PDB entry 6IDA | X-ray diffraction, 3.10 A resolution | chains A and B

== Chain A ==
Molecule: Hemagglutinin HA1 chain
Organism: Influenza A virus
UniProtKB: R4NN21 (R4NN21_9INFA); residues 1-321 here correspond to UniProt positions 19-339 (UniProt number = residue number + 18)
Chain sequence (321 residues; row label = number of the first residue in the row):
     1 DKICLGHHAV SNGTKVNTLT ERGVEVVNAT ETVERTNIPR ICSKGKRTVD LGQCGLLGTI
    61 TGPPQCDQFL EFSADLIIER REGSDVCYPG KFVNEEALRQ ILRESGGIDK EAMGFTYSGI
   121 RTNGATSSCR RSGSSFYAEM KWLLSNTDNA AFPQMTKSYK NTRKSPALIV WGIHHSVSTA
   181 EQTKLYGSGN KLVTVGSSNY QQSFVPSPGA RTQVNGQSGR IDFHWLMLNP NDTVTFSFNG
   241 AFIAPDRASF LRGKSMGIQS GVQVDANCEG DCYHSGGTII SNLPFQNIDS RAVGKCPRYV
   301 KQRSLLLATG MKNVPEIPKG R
Unresolved in the structure: 1-2, 317-321
Differences from the reference sequence: engineered mutation Ser128 (Ala146 in R4NN21), Thr212 (Pro230 in R4NN21), Gln217 (Leu235 in R4NN21)
Disulfides: Cys42-Cys268, Cys54-Cys66, Cys87-Cys129, Cys272-Cys296
Covalently attached groups: N-acetylglucosamine (NAG) linked to Asn28, Asn231

== Chain B ==
Molecule: Hemagglutinin HA2 chain
Organism: Influenza A virus
UniProtKB: R4NN21 (R4NN21_9INFA); residues 322-498 here correspond to UniProt positions 340-516 (UniProt number = residue number + 18)
Chain sequence (177 residues; row label = number of the first residue in the row):
   322 GLFGAIAGFI ENGWEGLIDG WYGFRHQNAQ GEGTAADYKS TQSAIDQITG KLNRLIEKTN
   382 QQFELIDNEF NEVEKQIGNV INWTRDSITE VWSYNAELLV AMENQHTIDL ADSEMDKLYE
   442 RVKRQLRENA EEDGTGCFEI FHKCDDDCMA SIRNNTYDHS KYREEAMQNR IQIDPVK
Unresolved in the structure: 322-327, 491-498
Disulfides: Cys465-Cys469
Covalently attached groups: N-acetylglucosamine (NAG) linked to Asn403

== How chain A and chain B interact ==
Disulfides between the chains: Cys4(A)-Cys458(B)
Residue-residue contacts (121):
  Ile3(A) - Phe345(B)  hydrophobic
  Ile3(A) - His347(B)
  Ile3(A) - Cys458(B)
  Ile3(A) - Phe459(B)  hydrogen bond (backbone-backbone)
  Ile3(A) - Met470(B)  hydrophobic
  Cys4(A) - Phe345(B)
  Cys4(A) - Arg346(B)  hydrogen bond (backbone-backbone)
  Cys4(A) - Gly457(B)
  Cys4(A) - Cys458(B)  disulfide
  Leu5(A) - Trp335(B)
  Leu5(A) - Gly344(B)
  Leu5(A) - Met436(B)
  Leu5(A) - Leu439(B)  hydrophobic
  Leu5(A) - Tyr440(B)  hydrophobic
  Leu5(A) - Gly457(B)  hydrogen bond (backbone-backbone)
  Gly6(A) - Trp335(B)
  Gly6(A) - Tyr343(B)
  Gly6(A) - Gly344(B)  hydrogen bond (backbone-backbone)
  Gly6(A) - Met436(B)
  His7(A) - Ala328(B)
  His7(A) - Ile331(B)
  His7(A) - Asn333(B)
  His7(A) - Gly334(B)
  His7(A) - Trp335(B)  hydrogen bond (backbone-backbone)
  His7(A) - Trp342(B)
  His8(A) - Trp335(B)
  His8(A) - Leu338(B)
  His8(A) - Gly341(B)
  His8(A) - Trp342(B)  hydrogen bond (backbone-backbone)
  Ala9(A) - Gly334(B)
  Ala9(A) - Trp335(B)
  Ala9(A) - Glu336(B)
  Val16(A) - Asn425(B)
  Asn17(A) - Ala422(B)
  Asn17(A) - Asn425(B)  hydrogen bond (backbone-side chain)
  Thr18(A) - Ala422(B)
  Thr18(A) - Asn425(B)
  Thr18(A) - Gln426(B)  hydrogen bond
  Leu19(A) - Ala422(B)  hydrophobic
  Leu19(A) - Met423(B)
  Leu19(A) - Gln426(B)  hydrogen bond (backbone-side chain)
  Thr20(A) - Gln426(B)  hydrogen bond (backbone-side chain)
  Val24(A) - Ile429(B)  hydrophobic
  Thr32(A) - Val421(B)
  Arg80(A) - Phe391(B)
  Arg81(A) - Phe391(B)
  Glu95(A) - Asn392(B)  hydrogen bond
  Glu96(A) - Asp388(B)
  Glu96(A) - Asn389(B)  hydrogen bond
  Glu96(A) - Val394(B)
  Arg99(A) - Asn389(B)
  Gln100(A) - Ile387(B)  hydrogen bond (side chain-backbone)
  Arg103(A) - Asn389(B)
  Lys254(A) - Gln383(B)
  Met256(A) - Gln383(B)
  Met256(A) - Glu385(B)
  Gly257(A) - Leu386(B)
  Gln259(A) - Asn389(B)  hydrogen bond
  Gln259(A) - Glu390(B)  hydrogen bond (side chain-backbone)
  Gln259(A) - Phe391(B)
  Ser275(A) - Glu390(B)  hydrogen bond
  Asn282(A) - Ile377(B)
  Asn282(A) - Glu378(B)  hydrogen bond (backbone-backbone)
  Asn282(A) - Lys379(B)
  Pro284(A) - Leu376(B)
  Phe285(A) - Ala417(B)  hydrophobic
  Phe285(A) - Leu420(B)  hydrophobic
  Ser290(A) - Arg406(B)
  Arg291(A) - Leu386(B)
  Arg291(A) - Asp388(B)  salt bridge
  Arg291(A) - Asn389(B)
  Arg291(A) - Glu390(B)  salt bridge
  Arg291(A) - Arg406(B)
  Val293(A) - Phe384(B)
  Val293(A) - Glu385(B)
  Val293(A) - Leu386(B)
  Gly294(A) - Gln382(B)
  Gly294(A) - Gln383(B)
  Gly294(A) - Phe384(B)  hydrogen bond (backbone-backbone)
  Lys295(A) - Thr380(B)
  Lys295(A) - Asn381(B)
  Lys295(A) - Gln382(B)
  Lys295(A) - Gln383(B)
  Cys296(A) - Thr380(B)
  Arg298(A) - Thr380(B)
  Arg298(A) - Trp413(B)
  Tyr299(A) - Thr410(B)
  Tyr299(A) - Trp413(B)
  Val300(A) - Trp413(B)
  Val300(A) - Ser414(B)
  Lys301(A) - Thr410(B)
  Lys301(A) - Glu411(B)
  Lys301(A) - Ser414(B)  hydrogen bond (backbone-side chain)
  Gln302(A) - Ser414(B)  hydrogen bond (side chain-backbone)
  Gln302(A) - Glu418(B)  hydrogen bond
  Leu305(A) - Ala417(B)  hydrophobic
  Leu305(A) - Glu418(B)
  Leu305(A) - Val421(B)  hydrophobic
  Leu306(A) - Val421(B)
  Leu306(A) - Asn425(B)  hydrogen bond (backbone-side chain)
  Leu307(A) - Leu373(B)  hydrophobic
  Leu307(A) - Leu376(B)  hydrophobic
  Leu307(A) - Glu424(B)
  Leu307(A) - Asn425(B)
  Ala308(A) - Asn425(B)  hydrogen bond (backbone-side chain)
  Ala308(A) - Thr428(B)
  Thr309(A) - Trp342(B)
  Thr309(A) - Ile369(B)
  Thr309(A) - Leu373(B)
  Gly310(A) - Trp342(B)
  Gly310(A) - Thr428(B)
  Met311(A) - Trp342(B)  hydrophobic
  Met311(A) - Tyr343(B)  hydrophobic
  Met311(A) - Ala432(B)  hydrophobic
  Val314(A) - Glu332(B)
  Val314(A) - Asn333(B)
  Val314(A) - Gly334(B)  hydrogen bond (backbone-backbone)
  Pro315(A) - Asn333(B)
  Pro315(A) - Glu336(B)
  Glu316(A) - Asn333(B)
  Glu316(A) - Glu336(B)  hydrogen bond (backbone-side chain)
Interface residues without a listed pair, chain A (61 interface residues in all): Val10, Ser11, Val26, Glu79, Glu104, Ser255, Ile258, Ser260, Ser281, Leu283, Lys312
Interface residues without a listed pair, chain B (63 interface residues in all): Leu419, Val443, Ile461, Ile473

== Summary ==
Chain A and chain B form an interface of 61 and 63 residues respectively, with 1 disulfide bond, 25 hydrogen
bonds and 2 salt bridges. Polar contacts include Arg291(A)-Asp388(B), Arg291(A)-Glu390(B) and
Asn17(A)-Asn425(B). N-acetylglucosamine is covalently linked to Asn28(A) and Asn231(A). Covalently linked
N-acetylglucosamine: at Asn403(B).
Chain A is Hemagglutinin HA1 chain and chain B is Hemagglutinin HA2 chain, both from Influenza A virus; the
structure, Crystal structure of H7 hemagglutinin mutant H7-SVTQ ( A138S, P221T, L226Q) from the influenza
virus A/Anhui/1/2013 ..., was determined by X-ray diffraction together with 6ICW, 6ICX, 6ICY, 6ID2, 6ID3, 6ID5
and 4 further entries from the same study.
